Entry 8UHE (electron microscopy, 2.78 A resolution); this record covers chains H and K of the 19 polymer chains in the assembly.

== Chain H ==
Name: ApcB2
Source organism: Synechococcus sp. PCC 7335
Reference sequence: B4WKI8 (B4WKI8_SYNS7); residue numbers follow UniProt; this construct covers 1-161
Sequence (161 residues; each row starts with the number of its first residue):
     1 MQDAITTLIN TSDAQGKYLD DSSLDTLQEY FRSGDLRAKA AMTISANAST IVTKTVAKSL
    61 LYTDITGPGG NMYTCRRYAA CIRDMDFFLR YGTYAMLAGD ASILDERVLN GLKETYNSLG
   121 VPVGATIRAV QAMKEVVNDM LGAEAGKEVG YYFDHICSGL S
Modified positions: Asn71 (N-methyl asparagine; MEN)
Covalently attached groups: phycocyanobilin (CYC) linked to Cys81
Ligand contacts:
  - phycocyanobilin (CYC), molecule 1: Leu60, Ile65, Asn71, Met72, Arg76, Arg77, Ala80, Arg83, Asp84, Met85, Phe87, Phe88, Tyr91, Arg107, Val108, Leu112, Thr115, Tyr116, Leu119, Val121, Pro122, Ala125, Thr126
  - phycocyanobilin (CYC), molecule 2: Leu61, Tyr62, Thr66, Met72, Tyr73, Thr74, Cys75
From the paper describing this entry:
  - binding site for phycocyanobilin: Phe87

== Chain K ==
Name: ApcE2
Source organism: Synechococcus sp. PCC 7335
Reference sequence: B4WKI6 (B4WKI6_SYNS7); residue numbers follow UniProt; this construct covers 1-783
Sequence (783 residues; each row starts with the number of its first residue):
     1 MTDRTNGGSP VVHPQQYHTV PTAVINGAHQ RDRYPNHSEM QTLSTFLRTG LQRLEIAQTL
    61 AQHANEIVAA GGKRIFVGGN PMAYFEQPEE LVGMPGSGYF VAEDYLSPKS RRQTGNGHSV
   121 QNSSSSITNP VAWLKGLFFS GKPSVPSRFQ AINIADYGAV RMKRSMRDLG WFLRYITYAV
   181 VAGDTSIITV NTRGLRGIIP EDVTVATTVA LQEMQWKSLS FFPVDSAAAA LVRRYFDVLI
   241 ADYQVEKPSD RYRTGVSKHD QGLSFPESYE DSGCAIPRWV MKPTLPDSEK DAVIRAAYRQ
   301 VFERDISGLG TAELTQPISQ LKGEDGSMEL FIRQLGKSRL YRQLFYEPYM ISRSIELACR
   361 HFLGRGLSCM EEFQRYFELV ADQGFSALVD ALVSSQEYAD YFGAETVPYI RGLGIEAQAC
   421 RNWGPQLDLF KYSAPARKVP QFVTAFASYR QPLPNQHPYG MGNDPLETQF GAIFPHETTN
   481 PAAQPVHFSE DSRRILVGHA HRKSHAEISQ QIFSLKTLAH KPTKASESLS FFPSSDSRQH
   541 SVESVILAAY RQVFGCEVLG SQRHQAAETQ LKGGLITVRE FVRQLAKSRS FRQAYWENLY
   601 MTKAAEIIHR RLLGRPTYGR RETSKYYDIC GRQGFYALVD ALIDSDDYRT AFGENTVPYE
   661 RYVTPRGLAL RSPKGPVAIS KLRDNPHTVG EYMMRYQPPA ANISPRSPLN NSASNRQPAT
   721 ARHSDNGALE DRSASSTEPA TSKSSVALAD PPASDEPAAS EDSAISENIE PSMAVALQET
   781 SSD
Not modelled in the structure: 1-2, 72-148, 516-538, 696-783
Ligand contacts:
  - phycocyanobilin (CYC), molecule 1: Pro14, Gln261, Leu263, Phe265, Tyr269, Leu413, Ala417, Gln418, Ala419, Cys420, Trp423
  - phycocyanobilin (CYC), molecule 2: Gln316, Ser319, Gln320, Lys322, Gly323
  - phycocyanobilin (CYC), molecule 3: Met350, Ile351, Ser352, Met370, Phe373, Gln374, Phe377, Val443
  - phycocyanobilin (CYC), molecule 4: Tyr459, Glu490, Tyr600, Met601, Thr602, Arg620, Thr623, Ser624, Tyr627
  - phycocyanobilin (CYC), molecule 5: Thr468, Gln469, Phe470, Gly471, Ile473, Cys556
  - phycocyanobilin (CYC), molecule 6: Ile495, Leu496, Val497, Gly498, His501, Arg502
  - phycocyanobilin (CYC), molecule 7: Arg683, His687, Thr688, Val689
  - mesobiliverdin IX(alpha) (M1V): Tyr157, Arg164, Ser165, Arg167, Asp168, Leu169, Trp171, Phe172, Tyr175, Asn191, Thr192, Leu195, Ile198, Ile199, Pro200, Val203, Thr207
From the paper describing this entry:
  - conformationally variable residues (order/disorder transition): Lys516 to Arg538
  - binding site for mesobiliverdin IX(alpha): Phe172

== Interface between chain H and chain K ==
Pairs across the interface - 53 pairs, chain H then chain K:
  Met1(H) with Glu347(K), hydrogen bond (backbone-side chain)
  Thr53(H) with Thr688(K)
  Lys54(H) with Glu691(K), salt bridge
  Ala57(H) with Arg683(K), hydrogen bond (backbone-side chain)
  Lys58(H) with Leu682(K); Arg683(K)
  Tyr62(H) with Arg683(K)
  Thr63(H) with Ser680(K)
  Arg76(H) with Gln374(K), hydrogen bond; Glu378(K), salt bridge
  Arg83(H) with Glu378(K); Ala381(K)
  Phe87(H) with Phe377(K), hydrophobic; Ala381(K), hydrophobic
  Tyr91(H) with Tyr346(K); Ile351(K)
  Glu106(H) with Glu347(K); Tyr349(K); Met350(K), hydrogen bond (backbone-backbone)
  Arg107(H) with Tyr346(K), hydrogen bond (side chain-backbone); Glu347(K), hydrogen bond (side chain-backbone); Tyr349(K), hydrogen bond (side chain-backbone); Met350(K)
  Val108(H) with Met350(K)
  Asn110(H) with Met350(K); Lys438(K)
  Gly111(H) with Met350(K); Val439(K)
  Glu114(H) with Val439(K); Ala482(K)
  Thr115(H) with Val443(K)
  Ser118(H) with Val443(K); Thr444(K), hydrogen bond (side chain-backbone); Ala447(K); Ser448(K), hydrogen bond (side chain-backbone); Gln451(K)
  Leu119(H) with Met370(K), hydrophobic; Ala447(K), hydrophobic; Gln451(K)
  Gly124(H) with Pro676(K)
  Ile127(H) with Pro673(K); Lys674(K); Gly675(K)
  Arg128(H) with Ile679(K); Ser680(K), hydrogen bond (side chain-backbone); Leu682(K)
  Gln131(H) with Lys674(K)
  Asp154(H) with Lys674(K), salt bridge
  Cys157(H) with Pro673(K)
  Ser161(H) with Ala669(K), hydrogen bond (side chain-backbone); Leu670(K), hydrogen bond (backbone-backbone); Ser672(K); Pro673(K)
Also at the interface, not in a pair above, chain H (32 interface residues in all): Leu61, Asp84, Leu112, Lys113, Ser158
Also at the interface, not in a pair above, chain K (36 interface residues in all): Pro348, Pro440, Arg666, Lys681, Pro686

== In short ==
The interface between chain H and chain K involves 32 residues on one side and 36 on the other; the contacts
include 12 hydrogen bonds and 3 salt bridges. Polar pairs include Lys54(H)-Glu691(K), Arg76(H)-Glu378(K) and
Asp154(H)-Lys674(K). From the paper: a binding site for phycocyanobilin at Phe87(H); a binding site for
mesobiliverdin IX(alpha) at Phe172(K).
Chain H is ApcB2 and chain K is ApcE2, both from Synechococcus sp. PCC 7335; the structure, Structure of the
far-red light-absorbing allophycocyanin core expressed during FaRLiP, was determined by electron microscopy
(same publication as 8UHI).
